8RC4 - chains d and g of the 16 polymer chains in the assembly; structure by electron microscopy, 3.10 A resolution.

[Chain d]
Molecule: Integrator complex subunit 4
Organism: Homo sapiens
Reference sequence: Q96HW7 (INT4_HUMAN); residues 1-963 here = UniProt positions 1-963
Chain sequence (963 residues; each row starts with the number of its first residue):
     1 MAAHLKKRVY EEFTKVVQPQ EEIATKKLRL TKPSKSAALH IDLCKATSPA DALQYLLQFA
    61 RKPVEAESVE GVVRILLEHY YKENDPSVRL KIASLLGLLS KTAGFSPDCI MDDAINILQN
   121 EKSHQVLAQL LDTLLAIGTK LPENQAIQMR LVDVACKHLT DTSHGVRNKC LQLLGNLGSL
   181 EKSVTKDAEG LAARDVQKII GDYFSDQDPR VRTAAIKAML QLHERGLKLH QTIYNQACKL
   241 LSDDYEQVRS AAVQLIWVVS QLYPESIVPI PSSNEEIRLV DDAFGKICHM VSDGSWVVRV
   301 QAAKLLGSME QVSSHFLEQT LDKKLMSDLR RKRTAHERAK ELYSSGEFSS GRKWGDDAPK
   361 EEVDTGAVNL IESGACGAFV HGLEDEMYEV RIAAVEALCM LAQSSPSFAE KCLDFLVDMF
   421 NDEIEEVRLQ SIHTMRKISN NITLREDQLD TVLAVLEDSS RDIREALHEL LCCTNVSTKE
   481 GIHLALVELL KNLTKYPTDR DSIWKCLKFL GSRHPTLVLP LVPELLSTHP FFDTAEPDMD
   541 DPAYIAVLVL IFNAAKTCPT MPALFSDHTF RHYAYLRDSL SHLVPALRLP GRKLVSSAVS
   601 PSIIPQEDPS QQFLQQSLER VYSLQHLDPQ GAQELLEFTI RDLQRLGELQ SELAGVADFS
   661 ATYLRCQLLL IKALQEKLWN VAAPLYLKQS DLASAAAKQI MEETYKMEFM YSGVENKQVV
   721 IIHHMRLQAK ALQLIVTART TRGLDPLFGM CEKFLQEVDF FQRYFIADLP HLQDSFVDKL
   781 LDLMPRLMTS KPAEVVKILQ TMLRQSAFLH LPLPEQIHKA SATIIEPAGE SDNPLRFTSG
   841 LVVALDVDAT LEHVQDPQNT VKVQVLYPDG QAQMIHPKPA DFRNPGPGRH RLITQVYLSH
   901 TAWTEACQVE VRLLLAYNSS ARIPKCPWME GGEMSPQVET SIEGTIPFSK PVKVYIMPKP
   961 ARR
Unresolved in the structure: 1-34, 181-194, 325-372, 590-607, 919-942, 962-963
Curated features (UniProtKB/Swiss-Prot):
  - modified residue: Lys26 (N6-acetyllysine)
  - cross-link: Lys791 (Glycyl lysine isopeptide (Lys-Gly) (interchain with G-Cter in SUMO1))
  - mutagenesis: His164 to Arg167 (Decreased processing activity of the Integrator complex), Arg210 (R210A: Decreased processing activity of the Integrator complex)

[Chain g]
Molecule: Integrator complex subunit 7
Organism: Homo sapiens
Reference sequence: Q9NVH2 (INT7_HUMAN); residues 1-962 here = UniProt positions 1-962
Chain sequence (964 residues; each row starts with the number of its first residue; numbers below 1 keep their minus sign (Ser-1 is residue -1)):
    -1 SNMASNSTKS FLADAGYGEQ ELDANSALME LDKGLRSGKL GEQCEAVVRF PRLFQKYPFP
    59 ILINSAFLKL ADVFRVGNNF LRLCVLKVTQ QSEKHLEKIL NVDEFVKRIF SVIHSNDPVA
   119 RAITLRMLGS LASIIPERKN AHHSIRQSLD SHDNVEVEAA VFAAANFSAQ SKDFAVGICN
   179 KISEMIQGLA TPVDLKLKLI PILQHMHHDA ILASSARQLL QQLVTSYPST KMVIVSLHTF
   239 TLLAASSLVD TPKQIQLLLQ YLKNDPRKAV KRLAIQDLKL LANKTPHTWS RENIQALCEC
   299 ALQTPYDSLK LGMLSVLSTL SGTIAIKHYF SIVPGNVSSS PRSSDLVKLA QECCYHNNRG
   359 IAAHGVRVLT NITVSCQEKD LLALEQDAVF GLESLLVLCS QDDSPGAQAT LKIALNCMVK
   419 LAKGRPHLSQ SVVETLLTQL HSAQDAARIL MCHCLAAIAM QLPVLGDGML GDLMELYKVI
   479 GRSATDKQQE LLVSLATVIF VASQKALSVE SKAVIKQQLE SVSNGWTVYR IARQASRMGN
   539 HDMAKELYQS LLTQVASEHF YFWLNSLKEF SHAEQCLTGL QEENYSSALS CIAESLKFYH
   599 KGIASLTAAS TPLNPLSFQC EFVKLRIDLL QAFSQLICTC NSLKTSPPPA IATTIAMTLG
   659 NDLQRCGRIS NQMKQSMEEF RSLASRYGDL YQASFDADSA TLRNVELQQQ SCLLISHAIE
   719 ALILDPESAS FQEYGSTGTA HADSEYERRM MSVYNHVLEE VESLNRKYTP VSYMHTACLC
   779 NAIIALLKVP LSFQRYFFQK LQSTSIKLAL SPSPRNPAEP IAVQNNQQLA LKVEGVVQHG
   839 SKPGLFRKIQ SVCLNVSSTL QSKSGQDYKI PIDNMTNEME QRVEPHNDYF STQFLLNFAI
   899 LGTHNITVES SVKDANGIVW KTGPRTTIFV KSLEDPYSQQ IRLQQQQAQQ PLQQQQQRNA
   959 YTRF
Unresolved in the structure: -1 to 20, 329-339, 653-659, 811-817, 861-871, 946-962
Construct notes: expression tag (-1 to 0)
Curated features (UniProtKB/Swiss-Prot):
  - modified residue (Phosphoserine): Ser338, Ser809
Disulfides: Cys638-Cys778

[Interface between chain d and chain g]
Residue-residue contacts - 80 pairs, chain d then chain g:
  Asp540(d) with Asn138(g)
  Ala574(d) with Arg144(g)
  Tyr575(d) with Lys137(g), hydrogen bond (side chain-backbone); His140(g); His141(g); Arg144(g)
  Asp578(d) with Arg144(g), salt bridge; Gly175(g)
  Phe613(d) with Leu246(g)
  Arg620(d) with His285(g), hydrogen bond (side chain-backbone)
  Leu627(d) with Lys325(g)
  Gly631(d) with Ile322(g)
  Glu634(d) with Ile322(g)
  Leu635(d) with Ile322(g), hydrophobic
  Phe638(d) with Lys282(g); Pro284(g), hydrophobic; His285(g)
  Arg641(d) with Lys282(g), hydrogen bond (side chain-backbone)
  Asp642(d) with Leu246(g); His285(g), salt bridge
  Arg645(d) with His205(g); Ser244(g), hydrogen bond (side chain-backbone); Leu246(g)
  Leu646(d) with Val247(g), hydrophobic
  Leu649(d) with His205(g); His206(g); Asp207(g); Ser245(g)
  Gln650(d) with Ala208(g)
  Lys677(d) with Ser734(g)
  Leu678(d) with Thr735(g)
  Trp679(d) with Glu704(g)
  Asn680(d) with Ser734(g); Thr735(g), hydrogen bond (backbone-backbone)
  Val681(d) with Gln708(g)
  Ala682(d) with Leu756(g), hydrophobic
  Pro684(d) with Leu711(g); His715(g)
  Leu685(d) with Gln708(g); Leu712(g), hydrophobic; Tyr752(g), hydrophobic
  Tyr686(d) with Leu711(g)
  Leu687(d) with Glu704(g); Gln707(g); Gln708(g); Leu711(g), hydrophobic
  Gln689(d) with Tyr689(g); Gln707(g), hydrogen bond; Ile916(g)
  Ser690(d) with Tyr689(g), hydrogen bond; Glu704(g), hydrogen bond
  Leu692(d) with Asn914(g); Gly915(g); Ile916(g)
  Arg739(d) with Tyr732(g)
  Arg742(d) with Ser726(g); Ser728(g)
  Leu744(d) with Ser728(g)
  Ala793(d) with Phe729(g), hydrophobic
  Gln800(d) with Ser734(g)
  Pro868(d) with Met877(g); Gln879(g); Leu893(g)
  Asp869(d) with Met877(g); Leu893(g)
  His900(d) with Gln826(g), hydrogen bond
  Thr901(d) with Gln826(g), hydrogen bond
  Ala902(d) with Asn824(g); Gln825(g); Gln826(g), hydrogen bond (backbone-backbone)
  Trp903(d) with Gln826(g), hydrogen bond; Leu893(g)
  Thr904(d) with Gln825(g); Gln826(g), hydrogen bond (backbone-backbone); Leu827(g); Ala828(g), hydrogen bond (side chain-backbone)
  Glu905(d) with Ala828(g); Gln891(g)
  Cys907(d) with Ala828(g), hydrophobic; Gln891(g), hydrogen bond
Also at the interface, not in a pair above, chain d (55 interface residues in all): Glu536, Met539, Arg571, His572, Ser579, Ser610, Leu624, Glu648, Gly870, Ala906, Pro960
Also at the interface, not in a pair above, chain g (55 interface residues in all): Gln145, Thr283, Thr286, Thr321, His326, Gly686, Glu731, Gly733, Phe892

[Summary]
Chain d and chain g each contribute 55 residues to their interface; the contacts include 15 hydrogen bonds and
2 salt bridges. Polar contacts include Asp578(d)-Arg144(g), Asp642(d)-His285(g) and Tyr575(d)-Lys137(g).
Curated annotation (UniProt) lists 5 mutagenesis sites on chain d.
Chain d is Integrator complex subunit 4 and chain g is Integrator complex subunit 7, both from Homo sapiens;
the structure, Structure of Integrator-PP2A complex, was determined by electron microscopy together with 8RBZ
from the same study.
